Entry 8I9L (electron microscopy, 3.18 A resolution); this record covers chains B and G of the 6 polymer chains in the assembly.

Chain B:
Name: Guanine nucleotide-binding protein G(I)/G(S)/G(T) subunit beta-1
From: Homo sapiens
UniProtKB: P62873 (GBB1_HUMAN); residue numbers follow UniProt; this construct covers 2-340
Amino-acid sequence (350 residues; each row starts with the number of its first residue; numbers below 1 keep their minus sign (Met-9 is residue -9)):
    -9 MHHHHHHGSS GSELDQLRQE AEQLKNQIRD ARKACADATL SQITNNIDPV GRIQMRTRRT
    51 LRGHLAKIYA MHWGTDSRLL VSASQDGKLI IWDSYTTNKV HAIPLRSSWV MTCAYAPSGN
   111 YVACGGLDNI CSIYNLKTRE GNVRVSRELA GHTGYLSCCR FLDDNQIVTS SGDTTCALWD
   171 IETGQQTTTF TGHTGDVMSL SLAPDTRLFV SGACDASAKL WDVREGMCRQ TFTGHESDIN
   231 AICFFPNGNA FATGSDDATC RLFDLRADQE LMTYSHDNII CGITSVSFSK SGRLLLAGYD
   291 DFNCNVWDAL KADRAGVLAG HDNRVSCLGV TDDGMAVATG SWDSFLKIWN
Disordered / not traced: -9 to 3
Differences from the reference sequence: initiating methionine (-9); expression tag (-8 to 1)
Swiss-Prot annotation at these positions:
  - modified residue: Ser2 (N-acetylserine), His266 (Phosphohistidine)
  - natural variant: Leu30 (L30F: In MRD42; uncertain significance), Arg52 (R52G: In MRD42), Gly64 (G64V: In MRD42), Asp76 (D76E: In MRD42; D76G: In MRD42), Gly77 (G77S: In MRD42), Lys78 (K78R: In MRD42), Ile80 (I80N: In MRD42; I80T: In MRD42), His91 (H91R: In MRD42; uncertain significance), Ala92 (A92T: In MRD42), Pro94 (P94S: In MRD42), Leu95 (L95P: In MRD42), Arg96 (R96L: In MRD42), 5 further natural variant entries in UniProt

Chain G:
Name: Guanine nucleotide-binding protein G(I)/G(S)/G(O) subunit gamma-2
From: Homo sapiens
UniProtKB: P59768 (GBG2_HUMAN); residue numbers follow UniProt; this construct covers 1-71
Amino-acid sequence (71 residues; numbered 1 to 71; the number before each row is that of its first residue):
     1 MASNNTASIA QARKLVEQLK MEANIDRIKV SKAAADLMAY CEAHAKEDPL LTPVPASENP
    61 FREKKFFCAI L
Disordered / not traced: 1-7, 63-71
Swiss-Prot annotation at these positions:
  - modified residue: Ala2 (N-acetylalanine), Cys68 (Cysteine methyl ester)
  - lipidation: Cys68 (S-geranylgeranyl cysteine)

How chain B and chain G interact:
Residue-residue contacts (86):
  Leu4(B) - Ile9(G)  hydrophobic
  Leu7(B) - Ile9(G)
  Leu7(B) - Ala12(G)  hydrophobic
  Leu7(B) - Arg13(G)
  Leu7(B) - Val16(G)
  Glu10(B) - Lys20(G)  salt bridge
  Ala11(B) - Val16(G)  hydrophobic
  Ala11(B) - Leu19(G)
  Leu14(B) - Leu19(G)  hydrophobic
  Ile18(B) - Leu19(G)
  Ile18(B) - Glu22(G)
  Ile18(B) - Ala23(G)  hydrophobic
  Ala21(B) - Arg27(G)
  Arg22(B) - Arg27(G)
  Cys25(B) - Ile28(G)
  Cys25(B) - Lys29(G)
  Cys25(B) - Val30(G)  hydrogen bond (backbone-backbone)
  Ala26(B) - Val30(G)  hydrophobic
  Asp27(B) - Val30(G)
  Asp27(B) - Ser31(G)  hydrogen bond
  Ala28(B) - Val30(G)
  Leu30(B) - Ala34(G)  hydrophobic
  Ile33(B) - Ala34(G)  hydrophobic
  Thr34(B) - Met38(G)
  Ile37(B) - Met38(G)  hydrophobic
  Met45(B) - Leu50(G)  hydrophobic
  Arg48(B) - Asn59(G)
  Arg48(B) - Phe61(G)
  Arg49(B) - Pro60(G)
  Arg49(B) - Phe61(G)  hydrogen bond (side chain-backbone)
  Ser84(B) - Phe61(G)
  Tyr85(B) - Pro60(G)
  Tyr85(B) - Phe61(G)  hydrophobic
  Lys209(B) - Gln18(G)
  Cys218(B) - Gln18(G)
  Cys218(B) - Met21(G)
  Arg219(B) - Met21(G)
  Arg219(B) - Glu22(G)
  Gln220(B) - Glu22(G)
  Thr221(B) - Glu22(G)  hydrogen bond (backbone-side chain)
  Phe235(B) - Leu37(G)  hydrophobic
  Phe235(B) - Tyr40(G)  hydrophobic
  Phe235(B) - Cys41(G)  hydrophobic
  Pro236(B) - Tyr40(G)
  Asn237(B) - Tyr40(G)
  Asn239(B) - Asp36(G)  hydrogen bond
  Asn239(B) - Leu37(G)
  Leu252(B) - Leu37(G)  hydrophobic
  Arg256(B) - Asp26(G)
  Arg256(B) - Arg27(G)
  Arg256(B) - Ile28(G)  hydrogen bond (backbone-backbone)
  Arg256(B) - Lys32(G)
  Arg256(B) - Asp36(G)  salt bridge
  Ala257(B) - Arg27(G)
  Ala257(B) - Ile28(G)
  Ala257(B) - Val30(G)  hydrophobic
  Asp258(B) - Arg27(G)  salt bridge
  Gln259(B) - Val30(G)
  Leu261(B) - Val30(G)  hydrophobic
  Leu261(B) - Leu37(G)  hydrophobic
  Ser279(B) - Asp48(G)  hydrogen bond
  Ser279(B) - Leu50(G)
  Lys280(B) - Tyr40(G)  hydrogen bond (backbone-side chain)
  Lys280(B) - Glu47(G)
  Lys280(B) - Asp48(G)
  Ser281(B) - Tyr40(G)
  Ser281(B) - Cys41(G)  hydrogen bond (backbone-side chain)
  Ser281(B) - His44(G)
  Ser281(B) - Ala45(G)
  Ser281(B) - Asp48(G)  hydrogen bond
  Ser281(B) - Leu51(G)
  Gly282(B) - Cys41(G)
  Arg283(B) - Cys41(G)
  Arg283(B) - Leu51(G)
  Leu284(B) - Leu51(G)  hydrophobic
  Leu300(B) - Cys41(G)  hydrophobic
  Asp323(B) - Pro49(G)
  Gly324(B) - Pro49(G)
  Gly324(B) - Leu50(G)
  Met325(B) - Pro49(G)  hydrophobic
  Met325(B) - Leu50(G)
  Met325(B) - Pro60(G)
  Ala326(B) - Phe61(G)  hydrophobic
  Asn340(B) - Pro49(G)
  Asn340(B) - Leu50(G)
  Asn340(B) - Asn59(G)  hydrogen bond
Other interface residues (no listed pair), chain B (55 interface residues in all): Lys15, Val40, Met217, Ala240, Asp254, Val320, Ile338
Other interface residues (no listed pair), chain G (38 interface residues in all): Ile25, Ala33, Glu42, Val54, Arg62

Overview:
Chain B and chain G form an interface of 55 and 38 residues respectively, with 11 hydrogen bonds and 3 salt
bridges. Polar pairs include Glu10(B)-Lys20(G), Arg256(B)-Asp36(G) and Asp258(B)-Arg27(G).
Chain B is Guanine nucleotide-binding protein G(I)/G(S)/G(T) subunit beta-1 and chain G is Guanine
nucleotide-binding protein G(I)/G(S)/G(O) subunit gamma-2, both from Homo sapiens; the structure, Structure of
C3a-C3aR-Go complex (Composite map), was determined by electron microscopy together with 8HPT, 8HQC, 8I95,
8I97, 8I9A, 8I9S and 3 further entries from the same study.
